Entry 3TMX (X-ray diffraction, 1.90 A resolution); this record covers chain A.

[Chain A]
Molecule: Lysozyme C
Source organism: Gallus gallus
Notes: EC 3.2.1.17
UniProtKB: P00698 (LYSC_CHICK); residues -17 to 129 here correspond to UniProt positions 1-147 (UniProt number = residue number + 18)
Chain sequence (147 residues; each row starts with the number of its first residue; numbers below 1 keep their minus sign (Met-17 is residue -17)):
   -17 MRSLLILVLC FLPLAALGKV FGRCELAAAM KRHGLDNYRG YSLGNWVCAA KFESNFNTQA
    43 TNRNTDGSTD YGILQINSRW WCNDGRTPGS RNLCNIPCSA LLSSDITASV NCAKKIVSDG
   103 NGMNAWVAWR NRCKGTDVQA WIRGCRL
Unresolved in the structure: -17 to 0
Curated features (UniProtKB/Swiss-Prot):
  - active site: Glu35, Asp52
  - binding site (substrate): Asp101
Disulfides: Cys6-Cys127, Cys30-Cys115, Cys64-Cys80, Cys76-Cys94
Bound ions: Na+: Ser60, Cys64, Ser72, Arg73

[Overview]
The Na+ site is built by Ser60, Cys64, Ser72 and Arg73. From UniProt: active-site residues Glu35 and Asp52 and
substrate-binding residue Asp101.
Chain A is Lysozyme C (Gallus gallus); the structure, X-Ray Radiation Damage to HEWL Crystals soaked in 100mM
Sodium Nitrate (Dose=1.9MGy), was determined by X-ray diffraction (same publication as 3TMU, 3TMV and 3TMW).
